Entry 8W9F (electron microscopy, 4.40 A resolution (low resolution: residue-level contacts below are approximate; hydrogen-bond / salt-bridge calls are withheld)); this record covers chains d and i of the 17 polymer chains in the assembly.

== Chain d ==
Molecule: Histone H2B type 1-K
Source organism: Homo sapiens
Reference sequence: O60814 (H2B1K_HUMAN); residues 0-125 here correspond to UniProt positions 1-126 (UniProt number = residue number + 1)
Sequence (126 residues; numbered 0 to 125; the number before each row is that of its first residue; numbering starts at 0):
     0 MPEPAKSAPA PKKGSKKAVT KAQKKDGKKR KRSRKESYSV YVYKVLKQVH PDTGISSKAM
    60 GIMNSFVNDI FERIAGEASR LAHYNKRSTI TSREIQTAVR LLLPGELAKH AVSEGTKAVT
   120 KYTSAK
Disordered / not traced: 0-30, 125
Swiss-Prot annotation at these positions:
  - modified residue: Pro1 (N-acetylproline), Glu2 (ADP-ribosyl glutamic acid), Lys5 (N6-(2-hydroxyisobutyryl)lysine), Ser6 (ADP-ribosylserine), Lys11 (N6-(beta-hydroxybutyryl)lysine), Lys12 (N6-(2-hydroxyisobutyryl)lysine), Ser14 (Phosphoserine), Lys15 (N6-acetyllysine), Lys16 (N6-(beta-hydroxybutyryl)lysine), Lys20 (N6-(2-hydroxyisobutyryl)lysine), Lys23 (N6-(2-hydroxyisobutyryl)lysine), Lys24 (N6-(2-hydroxyisobutyryl)lysine), Lys34 (N6-(2-hydroxyisobutyryl)lysine), Glu35 (PolyADP-ribosyl glutamic acid), Ser36 (Phosphoserine), Lys43 (N6-(2-hydroxyisobutyryl)lysine), Lys46 (N6-(2-hydroxyisobutyryl)lysine), Lys57 (N6,N6-dimethyllysine), Arg79 (Dimethylated arginine), Lys85 (N6,N6,N6-trimethyllysine) and 6 more in UniProt
  - glycosylation: Ser112 (O-linked (GlcNAc) serine)
  - cross-link (Glycyl lysine isopeptide (Lys-Gly)): Lys5 (interchain with G-Cter in SUMO2), Lys20 (interchain with G-Cter in SUMO2), Lys34 (interchain with G-Cter in ubiquitin), Lys120 (interchain with G-Cter in ubiquitin)

== Chain i ==
Molecule: 5-DNA
Source organism: Homo sapiens
Sequence (147 nucleotides; numbered -73 to 73; the number before each row is that of its first residue; numbers below 1 keep their minus sign (DA-73 is residue -73)):
   -73 ATCAATATCC ACCTGCAGAT ACTACCAAAA GTGTATTTGG AAACTGCTCC ATCAAAAGGC
   -13 ATGTTCAGCT GGAATCCAGC TGAACATGCC TTTTGATGGA GCAGTTTCCA AATACACTTT
    47 TGGTAGTATC TGCAGGTGGA TATTGAT

== How chain d and chain i interact ==
Residue-residue contacts (12):
  Arg31(d) - DG30(i)
  Ser32(d) - DG30(i)
  Tyr42(d) - DT-54(i)
  Gly53(d) - DT-54(i)
  Ile54(d) - DA-55(i)
  Ser55(d) - DA-55(i)
  Ser56(d) - DA-55(i)
  Arg86(d) - DG-34(i)
  Ser87(d) - DG-35(i)
  Ser87(d) - DG-34(i)
  Thr88(d) - DG-35(i)
  Thr88(d) - DG-34(i)
Other interface residues (no listed pair), chain d (12 interface residues in all): Glu35, Lys85
Other interface residues (no listed pair), chain i (7 interface residues in all): DA-45, DA-33

== In short ==
The interface between chain d and chain i involves 12 residues on one side and 7 on the other.
Here chain d is Histone H2B type 1-K and chain i is 5-DNA, both from Homo sapiens. Entry 8W9F (Cryo-EM
structure of the Rpd3S-nucleosome complex from budding yeast in State 3) was determined by electron microscopy
(same publication as 8W9C, 8W9D and 8W9E).
